PDB entry 3U6D | X-ray diffraction, 1.87 A resolution | chains A and B of the 3 polymer chains in the assembly

[Chain A]
Protein: Formamidopyrimidine-DNA glycosylase
Source organism: Geobacillus stearothermophilus
Notes: EC 3.2.2.23
UniProt: P84131 (P84131_GEOSE); residues 2-274 here = UniProt positions 2-274
Sequence (273 residues; each row starts with the number of its first residue):
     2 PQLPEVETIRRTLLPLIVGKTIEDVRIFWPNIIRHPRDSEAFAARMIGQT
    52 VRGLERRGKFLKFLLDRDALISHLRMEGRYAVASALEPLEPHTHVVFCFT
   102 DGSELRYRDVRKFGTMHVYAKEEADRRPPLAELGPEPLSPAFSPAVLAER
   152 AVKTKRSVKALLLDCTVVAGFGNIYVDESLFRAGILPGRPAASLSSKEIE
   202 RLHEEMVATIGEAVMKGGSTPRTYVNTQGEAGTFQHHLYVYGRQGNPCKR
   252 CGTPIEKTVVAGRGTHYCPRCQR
Disordered / not traced: 217-237
Construct notes: engineered mutation Cys166 (Gln in P84131)
Ion coordination: Zn2+: Cys249, Cys252, Cys269, Cys272
What the authors report for this chain:
  - binding site for the 16-nt DNA strand: Phe114
  - conformationally variable residues (order/disorder transition): Lys217 to His237

[Chain B]
Molecule: 16-nt DNA strand
Sequence (16 nucleotides; row label = number of the first residue in the row):
     1 AGGTAGATCCCGACGC
Disordered / not traced: 1, 15-16

[How chain A and chain B interact]
Contacting residue pairs (15):
  Trp30(A) with DC10(B), hydrogen bond to the phosphate
  Asn32(A) with DC10(B), hydrogen bond to the phosphate
  Val111(A) with DC11(B), sugar contact; DG12(B), sugar contact
  Arg112(A) with DC10(B), base contact; DC11(B), hydrogen bond to the base; DG12(B), hydrogen bond to the sugar
  Lys113(A) with DC10(B), phosphate contact; DC11(B), salt bridge to the phosphate
  Phe114(A) with DC9(B), base contact; DC10(B), base contact
  Thr155(A) with DT4(B), hydrogen bond to the phosphate
  Lys156(A) with DT4(B), hydrogen bond to the phosphate
  Arg157(A) with DT4(B), salt bridge to the phosphate; DA5(B), phosphate contact
Also at the interface, not in a pair above, chain A (11 interface residues in all): His93, Lys154

[In short]
11 residues of chain A and 6 residues of chain B are in contact; the contacts include 6 hydrogen bonds and 2
salt bridges. Polar pairs include Arg112(A)-DC11(B), Arg112(A)-DG12(B) and Trp30(A)-DC10(B). Cys249(A),
Cys252(A), Cys269(A) and Cys272(A) coordinate Zn2+. The paper reports a binding site for the 16-nt DNA strand
at Phe114(A); conformational variability at Lys217(A).
Chain A is Formamidopyrimidine-DNA glycosylase (Geobacillus stearothermophilus) and chain B is a 16-nt DNA
strand; the structure, MutM set 1 GpGo, was determined by X-ray diffraction, deposited together with 3U6E,
3U6L, 3U6M, 3U6O, 3U6P and 3U6S.
